Entry 8JH3 (electron microscopy, 3.70 A resolution); this record covers chains B and T of the 23 polymer chains in the assembly.

# Chain B
Protein: DNA-directed RNA polymerase subunit beta
Source organism: Komagataella phaffii
Notes: EC 2.7.7.6
UniProt: C4QZQ7 (C4QZQ7_KOMPG); residue numbers follow UniProt; this construct covers 1-1227
Amino-acid sequence (1227 residues; row label = number of the first residue in the row):
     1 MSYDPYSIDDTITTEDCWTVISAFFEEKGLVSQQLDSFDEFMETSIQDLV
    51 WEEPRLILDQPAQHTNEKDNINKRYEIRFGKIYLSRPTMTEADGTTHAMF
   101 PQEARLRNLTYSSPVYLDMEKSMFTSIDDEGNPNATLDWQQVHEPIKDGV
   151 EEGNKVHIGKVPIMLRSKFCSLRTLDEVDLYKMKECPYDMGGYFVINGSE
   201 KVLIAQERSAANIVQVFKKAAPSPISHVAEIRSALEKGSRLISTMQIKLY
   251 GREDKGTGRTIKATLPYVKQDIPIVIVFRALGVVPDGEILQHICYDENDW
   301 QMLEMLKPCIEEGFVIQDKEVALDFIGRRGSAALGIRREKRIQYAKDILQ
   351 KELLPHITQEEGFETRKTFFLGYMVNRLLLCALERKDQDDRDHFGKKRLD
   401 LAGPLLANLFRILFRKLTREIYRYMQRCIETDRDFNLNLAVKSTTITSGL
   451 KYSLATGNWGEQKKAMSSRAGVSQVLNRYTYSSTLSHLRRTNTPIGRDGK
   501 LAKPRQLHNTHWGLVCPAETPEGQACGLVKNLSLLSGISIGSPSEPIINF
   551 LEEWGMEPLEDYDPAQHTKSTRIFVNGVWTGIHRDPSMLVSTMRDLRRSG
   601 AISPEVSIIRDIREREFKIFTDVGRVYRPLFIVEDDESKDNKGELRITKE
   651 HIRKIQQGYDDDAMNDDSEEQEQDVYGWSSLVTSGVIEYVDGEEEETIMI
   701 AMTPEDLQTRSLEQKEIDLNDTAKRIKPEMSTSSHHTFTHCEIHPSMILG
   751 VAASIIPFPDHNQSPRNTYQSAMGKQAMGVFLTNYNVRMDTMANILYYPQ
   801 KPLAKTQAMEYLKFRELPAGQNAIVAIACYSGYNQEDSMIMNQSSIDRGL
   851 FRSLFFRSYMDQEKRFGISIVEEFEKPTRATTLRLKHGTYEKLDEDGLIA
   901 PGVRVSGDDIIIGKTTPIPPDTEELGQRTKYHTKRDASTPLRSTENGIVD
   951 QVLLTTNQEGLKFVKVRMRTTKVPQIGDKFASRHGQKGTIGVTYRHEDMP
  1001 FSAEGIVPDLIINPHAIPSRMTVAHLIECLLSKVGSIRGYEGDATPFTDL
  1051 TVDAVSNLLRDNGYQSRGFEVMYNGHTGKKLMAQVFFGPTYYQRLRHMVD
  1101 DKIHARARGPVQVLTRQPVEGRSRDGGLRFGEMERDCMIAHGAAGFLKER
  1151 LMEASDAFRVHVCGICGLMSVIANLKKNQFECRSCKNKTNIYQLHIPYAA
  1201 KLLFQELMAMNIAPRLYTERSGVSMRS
Unresolved in the structure: 1-8, 64-69, 129-152, 663-674, 712-718, 921-930, 1223-1227
Bound ions: Zn2+: Cys1163, Cys1166, Cys1182, Cys1185

# Chain T
Molecule: 198-nt DNA strand
Source organism: synthetic construct
Sequence (198 nucleotides; each row starts with the number of its first residue; numbers below 1 keep their minus sign (DA-72 is residue -72)):
   -72 ATCAGAATCCCGGTGCCGAGGCCGCTCAATTGGTCGTAGACAGCTCTAGC
   -22 ACCGCTTAAACGCACGTACGCGCTGTCCCCCGCGTTTTAACCGCCAAGGG
    28 GATTACACCCAAGACACCAGGCACGAGACAGAAAAAAACAACGAAAACGG
    78 CCACCACCCAAACACACCAAACACAAGAGCTAATTGACTGACGTAAGC
Unresolved in the structure: 87-125

# Interface between chain B and chain T
Residue-residue contacts (22; chain B residue first):
  Asn197(B) with DG40(T), phosphate contact
  Ser199(B) with DA39(T), sugar contact
  Lys201(B) with DA39(T), sugar contact
  Ile225(B) with DG25(T), phosphate contact
  Tyr250(B) with DG25(T), phosphate contact
  Thr456(B) with DG40(T), sugar contact
  Gln462(B) with DA41(T), sugar contact
  Val475(B) with DA39(T), sugar contact
  Asp498(B) with DT31(T), base contact
  Thr791(B) with DA38(T), phosphate contact; DA39(T), hydrogen bond to the phosphate
  Met792(B) with DA38(T), phosphate contact
  Arg857(B) with DA38(T), salt bridge to the phosphate
  Arg942(B) with DA38(T), salt bridge to the phosphate
  Gly1121(B) with DC36(T), phosphate contact
  Arg1122(B) with DC36(T), hydrogen bond to the phosphate; DC37(T), salt bridge to the phosphate
  Gly1127(B) with DC35(T), phosphate contact
  Leu1128(B) with DC35(T), phosphate contact
  Arg1129(B) with DA34(T), salt bridge to the phosphate; DC35(T), hydrogen bond to the phosphate
  Met1133(B) with DC33(T), sugar contact
Also at the interface, not in a pair above, chain B (26 interface residues in all): Pro224, Arg423, Ala455, Gly499, Lys500, Gln524, Asp1101
Also at the interface, not in a pair above, chain T (13 interface residues in all): DA32, DA46

# In short
26 residues of chain B face 13 of chain T across their interface; the contacts include 3 hydrogen bonds and 4
salt bridges. Polar pairs include Thr791(B)-DA39(T), Arg1122(B)-DC36(T) and Arg1129(B)-DC35(T). Cys1163(B),
Cys1166(B), Cys1182(B) and Cys1185(B) form the Zn2+ site.
Chain B is DNA-directed RNA polymerase subunit beta (Komagataella phaffii) and chain T is a 198-nt DNA strand
(synthetic construct); the structure, RNA polymerase II elongation complex containing 40 bp upstream DNA loop,
stalled at SHL(-1) of the ..., was determined by electron microscopy (same publication as 8JH2 and 8JH4).
